Entry 7FNH (X-ray diffraction, 1.57 A resolution); this record covers chains A and B.

Chain A:
Molecule: Pre-mRNA-splicing factor 8
Organism: Saccharomyces cerevisiae S288C
UniProtKB: P33334 (PRP8_YEAST); residue numbers follow UniProt; this construct covers 1836-2090
Chain sequence (258 residues; row label = number of the first residue in the row):
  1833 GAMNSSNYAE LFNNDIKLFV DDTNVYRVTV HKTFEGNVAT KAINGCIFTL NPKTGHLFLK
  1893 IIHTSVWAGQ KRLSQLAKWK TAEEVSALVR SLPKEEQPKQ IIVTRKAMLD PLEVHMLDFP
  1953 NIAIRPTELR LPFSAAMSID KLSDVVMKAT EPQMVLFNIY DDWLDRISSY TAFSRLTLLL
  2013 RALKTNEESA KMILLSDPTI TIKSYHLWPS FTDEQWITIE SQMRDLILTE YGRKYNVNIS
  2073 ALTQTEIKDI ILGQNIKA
Disordered / not traced: 2070-2090
Differences from the reference sequence: expression tag (1833-1835)
UniProt features mapped onto this chain:
  - mutagenesis: Asp1853 (D1853A: Alters protein folding. Severely impaired growth. Strongly reduced growth at 35 degrees Celsius; when associated with A-1854; D1853N: Reduced growth at 30 degrees Celsius ...), Asp1854 (D1854A: Reduced growth at 30 degrees Celsius. Strongly reduced growth at 16 degrees Celsius. Strongly reduced growth at 35 degrees Celsius; when associated with A-1853 ...), Thr1855 (T1855A: Reduced growth at 30 degrees Celsius. Strongly reduced growth at 16 degrees Celsius), Thr1936 (T1936A: Reduced growth at 30 degrees Celsius. Strongly reduced growth at 16 degrees Celsius), Arg1937 (R1937K: Severely impaired growth. Reduced growth at 30 degrees Celsius. Strongly reduced growth at 16 degrees Celsius)

Chain B:
Molecule: A1 cistron-splicing factor AAR2
Organism: Saccharomyces cerevisiae S288C
UniProtKB: P32357 (AAR2_YEAST); aligned to UniProt positions 1-317 over residues 1-317
Chain sequence (308 residues; row label = number of the first residue in the row; note: 13 numbers in that range are skipped by the numbering (no residue carries them; nothing is unmodelled there); numbers below 1 keep their minus sign (Gly-3 is residue -3)):
    -3 GAMAMNTVPF TSAPIEVTIG IDQYSFNVKE NQPFHGIKDI PIGHVHVIHF QHADNSSMRY
    57 GYWFDCRMGN FYIQYDPKDG LYKMMEERDG AKFENIVHNF KERQMMVSYP KIDEDDTWYN
   117 LTEFVQMDKI RKIVRKDENQ FSYVDSSMTT VQENEL
   166 SSSSSDPAHS LNYTVINFKS REAIRPGHEM EDFLDKSYYL NTVMLQGIFK NSSNYFGELQ
   226 FAFLNAMFFG NYGSSLQWHA MIELICSSAT VPKHMLDKLD EILYYQIKTL PEQYSDILLN
   286 ERVWNICLYS SFQKNSLHNT EKIMENKYPE LL
Disordered / not traced: -3 to 0, 166-169
Differences from the reference sequence: expression tag (-3 to 0); conflict Ser166 (Leu153 in P32357), Ser167 (Lys154 in P32357), Ser170 (Asp in P32357)
Residues lining bound ligands: W18 (4-amino-N-[(2R)-1-hydroxybutan-2-yl]benzamide): Pro29, Phe30, His31, Arg99, Gln100, Met101, Met102, Val103
UniProt features mapped onto this chain:
  - region: Leu261 to Ile282 (Leucine-zipper)
  - modified residue: Ser253 (Phosphoserine), Thr274 (Phosphothreonine)

Chain A / chain B interface:
Contacting residue pairs (17):
  Gln1907(A) - Met195(B)
  Gln1907(A) - Leu199(B)
  Leu1908(A) - Met195(B)  hydrophobic
  Trp1911(A) - Glu194(B)
  Trp1911(A) - Met195(B)  hydrophobic
  Trp1911(A) - Phe198(B)  hydrophobic
  Asp1942(A) - Lys184(B)  salt bridge
  Asp1942(A) - Phe198(B)
  Glu1945(A) - Lys184(B)  salt bridge
  Val1946(A) - Ile189(B)  hydrophobic
  Val1946(A) - Glu194(B)
  Val1946(A) - Phe198(B)  hydrophobic
  His1947(A) - Glu194(B)
  Leu1949(A) - Lys184(B)
  Leu1949(A) - Ser185(B)
  Leu1949(A) - Arg186(B)
  Asp1950(A) - Arg186(B)  salt bridge

Summary:
9 residues of chain A face 8 of chain B across their interface, with 3 salt bridges. Among the polar pairs are
Asp1942(A)-Lys184(B), Glu1945(A)-Lys184(B) and Asp1950(A)-Arg186(B). Bound to chain B: compound W18. Curated
annotation (UniProt) lists 5 mutagenesis sites on chain A.
Chain A is Pre-mRNA-splicing factor 8 and chain B is A1 cistron-splicing factor AAR2, both from Saccharomyces
cerevisiae S288C; the structure, PanDDA analysis group deposition -- Aar2/RNaseH in complex with fragment
P07C05 from the F2X-Universal Library, was determined by X-ray diffraction together with 5ST0, 5ST1, 5ST2,
5ST3, 5ST4, 5ST5 and 248 further entries from the same study.
